3G38 - chains A and K of the 3 polymer chains in the assembly; structure by X-ray diffraction, 3.04 A resolution.

[Chain A]
Name: Exodeoxyribonuclease
From: Methanothermobacter thermautotrophicus
Notes: EC 3.1.11.2
UniProt: O26314 (O26314_METTH); residue numbers follow UniProt; this construct covers 1-257
Sequence (265 residues; each row starts with the number of its first residue):
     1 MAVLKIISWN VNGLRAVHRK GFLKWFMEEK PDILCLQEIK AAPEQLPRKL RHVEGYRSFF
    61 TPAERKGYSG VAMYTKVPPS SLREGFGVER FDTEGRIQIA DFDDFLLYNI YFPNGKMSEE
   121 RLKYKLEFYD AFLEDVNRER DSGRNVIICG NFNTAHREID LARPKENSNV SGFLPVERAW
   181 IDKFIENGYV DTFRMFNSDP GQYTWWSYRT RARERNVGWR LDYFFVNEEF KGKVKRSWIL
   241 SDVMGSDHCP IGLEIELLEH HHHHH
Unresolved in the structure: 1, 259-265
Construct notes: engineered mutation Ala-2 (Thr in O26314), Asn-151 (Asp in O26314); expression tag (258-265)

[Chain K]
Molecule: 9-nt DNA strand
Sequence (9 nucleotides; numbered 1 to 9; the number before each row is that of its first residue):
     1 CGCGCAGGC
Unresolved in the structure: 9

[Chain A / chain K interface]
Residue-residue contacts (22; chain A residue first):
  Asn-12(A) / DC3(K)  sugar contact
  Gly-13(A) / DC3(K)  phosphate contact
  Gly-13(A) / DG4(K)  phosphate contact
  Leu-14(A) / DG4(K)  phosphate contact
  Arg-15(A) / DG4(K)  hydrogen bond to the phosphate
  Arg-15(A) / DC5(K)  salt bridge to the phosphate
  Ala-16(A) / DC3(K)  phosphate contact
  Ala-16(A) / DG4(K)  hydrogen bond to the phosphate
  Arg-19(A) / DG4(K)  salt bridge to the phosphate
  Lys-20(A) / DG2(K)  phosphate contact
  Lys-20(A) / DC3(K)  salt bridge to the phosphate
  Lys-40(A) / DG2(K)  base contact
  Lys-40(A) / DC3(K)  hydrogen bond to the base
  Lys-40(A) / DG4(K)  sugar contact
  Lys-40(A) / DC5(K)  phosphate contact
  Gln-45(A) / DC5(K)  hydrogen bond to the phosphate
  Lys-66(A) / DC5(K)  sugar contact
  Lys-66(A) / DA6(K)  phosphate contact
  Gly-67(A) / DC5(K)  hydrogen bond to the phosphate
  Tyr-208(A) / DC1(K)  base contact
  Tyr-208(A) / DG2(K)  sugar contact
  Arg-209(A) / DC1(K)  hydrogen bond to the sugar

[In short]
The interface between chain A and chain K involves 13 residues on one side and 6 on the other; the contacts
include 6 hydrogen bonds and 3 salt bridges. Polar pairs include Lys-40(A)/DC3(K), Arg-209(A)/DC1(K) and
Arg-15(A)/DG4(K).
Here chain A is Exodeoxyribonuclease (Methanothermobacter thermautotrophicus) and chain K is a 9-nt DNA
strand. Entry 3G38 (The catalytically inactive mutant Mth0212 (D151N) in complex with an 8 bp dsDNA) was
determined by X-ray diffraction (same publication as 3G00, 3G0R, 3G2D, 3G3C and 3G4T).
